9BE7 - chains D and E of the 6 polymer chains in the assembly; structure by electron microscopy, 4.24 A resolution (low resolution: residue-level contacts below are approximate; hydrogen-bond / salt-bridge calls are withheld).

[Chain D (and E)]
Molecule: Transcription attenuation protein MtrB
Source organism: Halalkalibacterium halodurans
Notes: chain E of this document is another copy of the same molecule, construct and numbering; everything in this record applies to it too
UniProtKB: Q9KCC6 (MTRB_HALH5); the construct has insertions or renumbered stretches relative to UniProt, so the offset changes along the chain: 1-76 = UniProt 1-76; 87-162 = UniProt 1-76
Chain sequence (168 residues; each row starts with the number of its first residue):
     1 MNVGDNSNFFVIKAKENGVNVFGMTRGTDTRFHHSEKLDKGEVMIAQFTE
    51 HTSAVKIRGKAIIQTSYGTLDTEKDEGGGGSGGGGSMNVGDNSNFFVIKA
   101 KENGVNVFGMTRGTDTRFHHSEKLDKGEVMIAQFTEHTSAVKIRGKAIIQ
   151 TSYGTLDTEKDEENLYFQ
Not modelled in the structure: 1-7, 76-93, 160-168
Sequence notes: linker (77-86); expression tag (163-168)

[How chain D and chain E interact]
Pairs across the interface - 34 pairs, chain D then chain E:
  Gly-113(D) with His-51(E)
  Thr-114(D) with His-51(E)
  Phe-118(D) with Glu-36(E); Met-44(E)
  Phe-134(D) with Ile-45(E); Gln-47(E)
  Ser-139(D) with Ala-46(E); Gln-47(E); Thr-49(E)
  Ala-140(D) with Met-44(E); Ile-45(E); Ala-46(E)
  Val-141(D) with Met-44(E); Ile-45(E)
  Lys-142(D) with Glu-36(E); Lys-37(E); Leu-38(E); Glu-42(E)
  Ile-143(D) with Glu-42(E); Val-43(E)
  Arg-144(D) with Asp-39(E); Lys-40(E); Gly-41(E); Glu-42(E)
  Ile-149(D) with Val-43(E)
  Tyr-153(D) with Asn-8(E); Phe-9(E); Gln-64(E); Thr-65(E); Ser-66(E)
  Leu-156(D) with Val-11(E); Lys-13(E)
  Asp-157(D) with Lys-13(E)
  Thr-158(D) with Lys-13(E)
Interface residues without a listed pair, chain D (19 interface residues in all): Asn-94, Arg-112, Thr-151, Glu-159

[Summary]
19 residues of chain D face 21 of chain E across their interface.
Chain D and chain E are both Transcription attenuation protein MtrB (Halalkalibacterium halodurans); the
structure, Alkalihalobacillus halodurans (Aha) trp RNA binding attenuation protein (TRAP) mutant dTRAP without
Trp, was determined by electron microscopy, deposited together with 9BDS and 9BE8.
